5YB3 - chains D and F of the 6 polymer chains in the assembly; structure by X-ray diffraction, 2.04 A resolution.

Chain D (and F):
Protein: Envelope glycoprotein
Notes: chain F of this document is another copy of the same molecule, construct and numbering; everything in this record applies to it too
UniProt: Q1HMR5 (Q1HMR5_9HIV1); numbering as in UniProt (aligned over 35-70)
Amino-acid sequence (36 residues; numbered 35 to 70; the number before each row is that of its first residue):
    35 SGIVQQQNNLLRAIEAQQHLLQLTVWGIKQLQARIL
From the paper describing this entry:
  - contacts within the chain: E49-H53
  - mutagenesis - L57R: decreased binding to HP23L

Interface between chain D and chain F:
Residue-residue contacts (27; chain D residue first):
  I37(D) - I37(F)  hydrophobic
  I37(D) - V38(F)  hydrophobic
  I37(D) - Q41(F)
  Q40(D) - Q41(F)
  Q41(D) - Q41(F)
  L44(D) - Q41(F)
  L44(D) - L44(F)  hydrophobic
  L44(D) - L45(F)  hydrophobic
  L44(D) - I48(F)  hydrophobic
  I48(D) - I48(F)  hydrophobic
  Q51(D) - I48(F)  hydrogen bond (side chain-backbone)
  Q51(D) - Q51(F)  hydrogen bond
  Q51(D) - Q52(F)  hydrogen bond
  Q51(D) - L55(F)
  L54(D) - Q52(F)
  L54(D) - L55(F)  hydrophobic
  L55(D) - L55(F)  hydrophobic
  T58(D) - T58(F)
  T58(D) - V59(F)
  T58(D) - I62(F)
  I62(D) - I62(F)  hydrophobic
  L65(D) - I62(F)
  L65(D) - L65(F)  hydrophobic
  L65(D) - Q66(F)
  L65(D) - I69(F)  hydrophobic
  R68(D) - L70(F)
  I69(D) - I69(F)  hydrophobic
Interface residues without a listed pair, chain D (15 interface residues in all): A47, G61

In short:
The interface between chain D and chain F involves 15 residues on one side and 16 on the other, with 3
hydrogen bonds. Polar contacts include Q51(D)-I48(F), Q51(D)-Q51(F) and Q51(D)-Q52(F). From the paper: L57R of
chain D reduces binding to HP23L; contacts within the chain involving E49(D) and H53(D).
Chain D and chain F are both Envelope glycoprotein; the structure, Crystal structure of HP23L/N36, was
determined by X-ray diffraction, deposited together with 5YB2 and 5YB4.
